PDB entry 6HGT | X-ray diffraction, 2.33 A resolution | chains A and E

== Chain A ==
Name: Lysine-specific demethylase 4A
Source organism: Homo sapiens
Notes: EC 1.14.11.-
UniProt: O75164 (KDM4A_HUMAN); numbering as in UniProt (aligned over 1-359)
Sequence (360 residues; each row starts with the number of its first residue; numbering starts at 0):
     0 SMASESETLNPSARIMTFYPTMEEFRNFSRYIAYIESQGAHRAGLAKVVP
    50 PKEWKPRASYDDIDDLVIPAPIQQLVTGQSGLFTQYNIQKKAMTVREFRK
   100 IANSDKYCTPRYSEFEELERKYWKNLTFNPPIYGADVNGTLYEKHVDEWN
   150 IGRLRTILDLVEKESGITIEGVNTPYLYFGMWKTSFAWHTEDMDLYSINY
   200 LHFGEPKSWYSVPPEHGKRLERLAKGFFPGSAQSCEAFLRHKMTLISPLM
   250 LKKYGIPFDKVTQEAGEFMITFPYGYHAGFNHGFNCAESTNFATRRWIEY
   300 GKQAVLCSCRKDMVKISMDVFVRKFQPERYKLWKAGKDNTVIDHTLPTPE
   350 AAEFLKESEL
Not modelled in the structure: 0-4, 355-359
Construct notes: expression tag (0)
Metal / ion sites: Zn2+ site 1: His188, Glu190, His276 (together with N-oxalylglycine); Zn2+ site 2: Cys234, His240, Cys306, Cys308
Residues lining bound ligands: N-oxalylglycine (OGA): Tyr132, Tyr177, Phe185, His188, Glu190, Ser196, Ile197, Asn198, Lys206, Trp208, Thr270, His276, Ser288
Swiss-Prot annotation at these positions:
  - binding site (2-oxoglutarate): Tyr132, Asn198, Lys206, Lys241
  - binding site (Fe cation): His188, Glu190, His276
  - binding site (Zn(2+)): Cys234, His240, Cys306, Cys308
  - modified residue: Ala2 (N-acetylalanine)
  - mutagenesis: Gly133 (G133A: Abolishes histone demethylase activity; when associated with A-138), Gly138 (G138A: Abolishes histone demethylase activity; when associated with A-138), Gly165 (G165A: Abolishes histone demethylase activity; when associated with A-165), Gly170 (G170A: Abolishes histone demethylase activity; when associated with A-165), His188 (H188A: Abolishes histone demethylase activity without affecting ability to bind H4K20me2), Ser288 to Thr289 (Displays histone demethylase activity for both dimethylated and H3-K9Me3; Abolishes histone demethylase activity)

== Chain E ==
Name: Histone H3.3
Source organism: Homo sapiens
UniProt: P84243 (H33_HUMAN); residues 3-17 here correspond to UniProt positions 4-18 (UniProt number = residue number + 1)
Sequence (15 residues; each row starts with the number of its first residue):
     3 TKQTARRSTGGKAPR
Not modelled in the structure: 3-6, 14-17
Construct notes: engineered mutation Arg9 (Lys10 in P84243)
Swiss-Prot annotation at these positions:
  - modified residue: Thr3 (Phosphothreonine), Lys4 (Allysine), Gln5 (5-glutamyl dopamine), Thr6 (Phosphothreonine), Arg8 (Citrulline), Ser10 (ADP-ribosylserine), Thr11 (Phosphothreonine), Lys14 (N6-(2-hydroxyisobutyryl)lysine), Arg17 (Asymmetric dimethylarginine)

== How chain A and chain E interact ==
Pairs across the interface - 29 pairs, chain A then chain E:
  Gln84(A) with Gly13(E)
  Tyr85(A) with Gly13(E)
  Asn86(A) with Thr11(E), hydrogen bond (side chain-backbone); Gly12(E), hydrogen bond (side chain-backbone); Gly13(E), hydrogen bond (backbone-backbone)
  Asp135(A) with Arg8(E), salt bridge; Ser10(E); Thr11(E), hydrogen bond
  Ile168(A) with Ala7(E), hydrophobic
  Glu169(A) with Arg8(E); Arg9(E), hydrogen bond (backbone-backbone)
  Gly170(A) with Arg9(E), hydrogen bond (backbone-side chain)
  Tyr175(A) with Arg8(E); Arg9(E), hydrogen bond (side chain-backbone)
  Tyr177(A) with Arg9(E)
  Glu190(A) with Arg9(E), salt bridge
  Asp191(A) with Arg9(E)
  His240(A) with Gly12(E); Gly13(E)
  Lys241(A) with Ser10(E), hydrogen bond (side chain-backbone); Thr11(E)
  Met242(A) with Gly13(E)
  Ser288(A) with Arg9(E), hydrogen bond
  Thr289(A) with Arg9(E)
  Asn290(A) with Arg9(E)
  Asp311(A) with Ala7(E)
  Met312(A) with Ala7(E)
  Val313(A) with Ala7(E), hydrophobic; Arg8(E)
Other interface residues (no listed pair), chain A (24 interface residues in all): Ala134, Thr167, Val171, Ser196

== Summary ==
24 residues of chain A face 7 of chain E across their interface, with 9 hydrogen bonds and 2 salt bridges.
Polar pairs include Asp135(A)-Arg8(E), Glu190(A)-Arg9(E) and Asn86(A)-Thr11(E). Bound to chain A:
N-oxalylglycine.
Chain A is Lysine-specific demethylase 4A and chain E is Histone H3.3, both from Homo sapiens; the structure,
Crystal structure of human KDM4A complexed with co-substrate analog NOG and histone H3 peptide with K9R ...,
was determined by X-ray diffraction.
